4UO0 - chains A and D of the 6 polymer chains in the assembly; structure by X-ray diffraction, 1.90 A resolution.

== Chain A ==
Protein: Hemagglutinin
From: Influenza A virus (A/EQUINE/RICHMOND/1/2007)(H3N8))
Reference sequence: C3TUR9 (C3TUR9_9INFA); residues 1-329 here correspond to UniProt positions 18-346 (UniProt number = residue number + 17)
Amino-acid sequence (329 residues; numbered 1 to 329; the number before each row is that of its first residue):
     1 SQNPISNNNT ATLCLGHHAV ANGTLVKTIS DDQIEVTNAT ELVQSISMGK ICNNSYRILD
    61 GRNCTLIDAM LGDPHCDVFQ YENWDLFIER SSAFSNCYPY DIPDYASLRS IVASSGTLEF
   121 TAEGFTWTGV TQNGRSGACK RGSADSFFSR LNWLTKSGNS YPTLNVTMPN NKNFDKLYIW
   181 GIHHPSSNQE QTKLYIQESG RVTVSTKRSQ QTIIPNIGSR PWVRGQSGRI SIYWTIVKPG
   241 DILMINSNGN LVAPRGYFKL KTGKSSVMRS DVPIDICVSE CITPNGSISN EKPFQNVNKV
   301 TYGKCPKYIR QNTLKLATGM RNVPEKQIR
Disordered / not traced: 1, 327-329
Cystine bridges: Cys52-Cys277, Cys64-Cys76, Cys97-Cys139, Cys281-Cys305
Covalent attachments: glycan linked to Asn8, Asn165; N-acetylglucosamine (NAG) linked to Asn22, Asn38, Asn53, Asn63, Asn285
From the paper describing this entry:
  - specificity-determining residues: Trp222

== Chain D ==
Protein: Hemagglutinin
From: Influenza A virus (A/EQUINE/RICHMOND/1/2007)(H3N8))
Reference sequence: C3TUR9 (C3TUR9_9INFA); residues 1-172 here correspond to UniProt positions 347-518 (UniProt number = residue number + 346)
Amino-acid sequence (172 residues; row label = number of the first residue in the row):
     1 GIFGAIAGFI ENGWEGMVDG WYGFRYQNSE GTGQAADLKS TQTAIDQINE KLNRVIERTN
    61 EKFHQIEKEF SEVEGRIQDL EKYVEDTKID LWSYNAELLV ALENQHTIDL TDAEMNKLFE
   121 KTRRQLRENA EDMGGGCFKI YHKCDNACIG SIRNGTYDHY IYRDEALNNR FQ
Covalent attachments: glycan linked to Asn154
From the paper describing this entry:
  - post-translational modification sites: Asn154 (proposed by the authors, not directly observed)

== How chain A and chain D interact ==
Residue-residue contacts (10; chain A residue first):
  Lys27(A) - Arg54(D)  hydrogen bond (side chain-backbone)
  Thr28(A) - Arg54(D)
  Ile29(A) - Arg54(D)  hydrogen bond (backbone-side chain)
  Ile29(A) - Glu103(D)
  Ile29(A) - His106(D)
  Ser30(A) - Gln47(D)  hydrogen bond
  Ser30(A) - Arg54(D)  hydrogen bond (backbone-side chain)
  Ser30(A) - His106(D)  hydrogen bond
  Asp31(A) - Arg54(D)
  Asp32(A) - Arg54(D)  salt bridge
Also at the interface, not in a pair above, chain D (6 interface residues in all): Asp46, Val55

== Summary ==
The chain A/chain D interface involves 6 residues from each chain, with 5 hydrogen bonds and 1 salt bridge.
Polar pairs include Asp32(A)-Arg54(D), Lys27(A)-Arg54(D) and Ile29(A)-Arg54(D). Covalently linked
N-acetylglucosamine: at Asn22(A), Asn38(A), Asn53(A), Asn63(A) and Asn285(A). From the paper: the specificity
determinant Trp222(A); a modification site at Asn154(D).
Chain A is Hemagglutinin and chain D is Hemagglutinin, both from Influenza A virus
(A/EQUINE/RICHMOND/1/2007)(H3N8)); the structure, Structure of the A_Equine_Richmond_07 H3 haemagglutinin, was
determined by X-ray diffraction, deposited together with 4UNW, 4UNX, 4UNY, 4UNZ, 4UO1, 4UO2 and 8 further
entries.
